Entry 8U84 (electron microscopy, 3.88 A resolution); this record covers chains K4 and C4 of the 20 polymer chains in the assembly.

[Chain K4]
Name: BTB/POZ domain-containing protein KCTD5
Organism: Homo sapiens
UniProt: Q9NXV2 (KCTD5_HUMAN); residues 1-234 here = UniProt positions 1-234
Sequence (234 residues; numbered 1 to 234; the number before each row is that of its first residue):
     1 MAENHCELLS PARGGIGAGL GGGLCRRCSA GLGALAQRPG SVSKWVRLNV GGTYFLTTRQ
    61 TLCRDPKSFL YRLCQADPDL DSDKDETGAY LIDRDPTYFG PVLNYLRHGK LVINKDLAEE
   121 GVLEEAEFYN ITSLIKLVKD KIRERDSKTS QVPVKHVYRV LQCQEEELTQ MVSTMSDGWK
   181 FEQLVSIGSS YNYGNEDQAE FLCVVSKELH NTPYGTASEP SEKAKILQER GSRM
Unresolved in the structure: 1-39, 234
Swiss-Prot annotation at these positions:
  - modified residue: A2 (N-acetylalanine), S10 (Phosphoserine)
From the paper describing this entry:
  - mutagenesis - F128A, L161R: abolished catalytic activity (ubiquitylation activity)
  - mutagenesis - L209* (10-fold): decreased binding to Gbeta 
  - mutagenesis - L209*: decreased catalytic activity (activity)
  - mutagenesis - F128A: unchanged binding to Gbeta 
  - mutagenesis - L161R: abolished catalytic activity with Guanine nucleotide-binding protein G(I)/G(S)/G(T) subunit beta-1
  - mutagenesis - L209* (10-fold): decreased binding to Guanine nucleotide-binding protein G(I)/G(S)/G(T) subunit beta-1
  - mutagenesis - L209*: decreased catalytic activity with Guanine nucleotide-binding protein G(I)/G(S)/G(T) subunit beta-1

[Chain C4]
Name: Cullin-3
Organism: Homo sapiens
UniProt: Q13618 (CUL3_HUMAN); residue numbers follow UniProt; this construct covers 1-381
Sequence (381 residues; each row starts with the number of its first residue):
     1 MSNLSKGTGS RKDTKMRIRA FPMTMDEKYV NSIWDLLKNA IQEIQRKNNS GLSFEELYRN
    61 AYTMVLHKHG EKLYTGLREV VTEHLINKVR EDVLNSLNNN FLQTLNQAWN DHQTAMVMIR
   121 DILMYMDRVY VQQNNVENVY NLGLIIFRDQ VVRYGCIRDH LRQTLLDMIA RERKGEVVDR
   181 GAIRNACQML MILGLEGRSV YEEDFEAPFL EMSAEFFQME SQKFLAENSA SVYIKKVEAR
   241 INEEIERVMH CLDKSTEEPI VKVVERELIS KHMKTIVEME NSGLVHMLKN GKTEDLGCMY
   301 KLFSRVPNGL KTMCECMSSY LREQGKALVS EEGEGKNPVD YIQGLLDLKS RFDRFLLESF
   361 NNDRLFKQTI AGDFEYFLNL N
Unresolved in the structure: 1-23
Swiss-Prot annotation at these positions:
  - region: S2 to I41 (Interaction with KLHL18)
  - modified residue: S2 (N-acetylserine)
  - natural variant: V285 (V285A: In NEDAUS)

[How chain K4 and chain C4 interact]
Residue-residue contacts (22; chain K4 residue first):
  F69(K4) with F54(C4), hydrophobic; E55(C4); Y58(C4), hydrophobic
  R72(K4) with F54(C4)
  P78(K4) with N49(C4)
  D79(K4) with I44(C4); L52(C4); S53(C4); F54(C4), hydrogen bond (backbone-backbone)
  L80(K4) with S53(C4); F54(C4), hydrophobic
  D81(K4) with S53(C4), hydrogen bond (backbone-side chain)
  S82(K4) with S53(C4), hydrogen bond
  I92(K4) with E55(C4)
  D93(K4) with E55(C4), hydrogen bond (backbone-side chain); R59(C4)
  E127(K4) with Y62(C4); R128(C4), salt bridge
  F128(K4) with Y58(C4), hydrogen bond (backbone-side chain)
  N130(K4) with Y58(C4); Y62(C4), hydrogen bond; R128(C4)
Also at the interface, not in a pair above, chain K4 (14 interface residues in all): L91, I135
Also at the interface, not in a pair above, chain C4 (16 interface residues in all): N48, G51, E56, L57, M124, Y125
The authors on this interface:
  - hot spots on chain K4 (mutagenesis) - F128A: abolished binding to Cullin-3 (chain C4)

[In short]
14 residues of chain K4 and 16 residues of chain C4 are in contact, with 6 hydrogen bonds and 1 salt bridge.
Polar contacts include E127(K4)-R128(C4), D81(K4)-S53(C4) and S82(K4)-S53(C4). The paper reports that F128A
and L161R of chain K4 abolish catalytic activity (ubiquitylation activity); L209* of chain K4 reduces binding
to Gbeta.
Here chain K4 is BTB/POZ domain-containing protein KCTD5 and chain C4 is Cullin-3, both from Homo sapiens.
Entry 8U84 (KCTD5/Cullin3/Gbeta1gamma2 Complex: State D From Composite RELION Multi-body Refinement Map) was
determined by electron microscopy together with 8U7Z, 8U80, 8U81, 8U82 and 8U83 from the same study.
